Entry 2OOY (X-ray diffraction, 2.88 A resolution); this record covers chains C and D of the 6 polymer chains in the assembly.

== Chain C ==
Protein: SNF1-like protein kinase ssp2
Organism: Schizosaccharomyces pombe
Notes: EC 2.7.11.1; fragment: C-terminal domain: Residues 440-576
UniProt: O74536 (SNF1_SCHPO); residue numbers follow UniProt; this construct covers 440-576
Chain sequence (137 residues; numbered 440 to 576; the number before each row is that of its first residue):
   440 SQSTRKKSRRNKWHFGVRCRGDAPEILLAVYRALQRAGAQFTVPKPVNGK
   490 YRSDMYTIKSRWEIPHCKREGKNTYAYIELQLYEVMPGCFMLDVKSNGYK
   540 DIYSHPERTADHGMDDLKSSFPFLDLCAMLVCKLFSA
Not modelled in the structure: 440-449, 543-553, 576
Swiss-Prot annotation at these positions:
  - modified residue: Ser442 (Phosphoserine)

== Chain D ==
Protein: SPCC1919.03c protein
Organism: Schizosaccharomyces pombe
Notes: fragment: C-terminal domain: Residues 203-298
UniProt: P78789 (P78789_SCHPO); residues 203-298 here = UniProt positions 203-298
Chain sequence (97 residues; row label = number of the first residue in the row):
   202 MSESEQYSTEIPAFLTSNTLQELKLPKPPSLPPHLEKCILNSNTAYKEDQ
   252 SVLPNPNHVLLNHLAAANTQLGVLALSATTRYHRKYVTTAMFKNFDV
Not modelled in the structure: 202-206, 298
Construct notes: cloning artifact (202)
Swiss-Prot annotation at these positions:
  - binding site (ADP): Asp250 to Ser252
Residues lining bound ligands: citrate anion (FLC): Glu249, Asp250, Gln251

== How chain C and chain D interact ==
Residue-residue contacts (95):
  Asn450(C) - Asn269(D)
  Lys451(C) - Ala268(D)
  Lys451(C) - Asn269(D)
  Trp452(C) - Cys239(D)
  Trp452(C) - Leu241(D)
  Trp452(C) - Asn242(D)  hydrogen bond (backbone-side chain)
  Trp452(C) - Ala266(D)
  Trp452(C) - Ala267(D)
  Trp452(C) - Ala268(D)  hydrophobic
  Trp452(C) - Ala276(D)
  Trp452(C) - Leu277(D)
  Trp452(C) - Ser278(D)
  Trp452(C) - Ala291(D)  hydrophobic
  His453(C) - Cys239(D)
  His453(C) - Ala266(D)
  His453(C) - Ala267(D)  hydrogen bond (backbone-backbone)
  Phe454(C) - Leu236(D)  hydrophobic
  Phe454(C) - Glu237(D)
  Phe454(C) - Lys238(D)
  Phe454(C) - Cys239(D)  hydrophobic
  Phe454(C) - Leu261(D)  hydrophobic
  Phe454(C) - Leu265(D)
  Phe454(C) - Ala266(D)  hydrophobic
  Gly455(C) - Leu265(D)  hydrogen bond (backbone-backbone)
  Gly455(C) - Ala266(D)
  Gly455(C) - Ala267(D)
  Ala462(C) - Pro229(D)
  Glu464(C) - Gln222(D)
  Leu467(C) - Ile212(D)  hydrophobic
  Leu467(C) - Leu216(D)
  Leu467(C) - Thr217(D)
  Tyr470(C) - Leu216(D)  hydrophobic
  Gln479(C) - Tyr208(D)
  Gln479(C) - Ser209(D)
  Gln479(C) - Thr210(D)
  Phe480(C) - Tyr208(D)
  Phe480(C) - Ser209(D)  hydrogen bond (backbone-backbone)
  Phe480(C) - Thr210(D)
  Phe480(C) - Glu211(D)
  Thr481(C) - Gln207(D)
  Val482(C) - Ser209(D)
  Val482(C) - Glu211(D)
  Val482(C) - Pro213(D)  hydrophobic
  Pro483(C) - Pro213(D)
  Pro483(C) - Phe215(D)  hydrophobic
  Tyr490(C) - Phe215(D)
  Tyr490(C) - Pro227(D)
  Arg491(C) - Pro227(D)
  Ser492(C) - Pro227(D)
  Ser492(C) - Lys228(D)
  Met494(C) - Lys225(D)
  Met494(C) - Pro227(D)
  Tyr495(C) - Pro227(D)  hydrogen bond (side chain-backbone)
  Tyr495(C) - Lys228(D)
  Tyr495(C) - Pro229(D)
  Lys498(C) - Tyr208(D)
  Ser499(C) - Tyr208(D)
  Arg500(C) - Tyr208(D)
  Tyr516(C) - Tyr208(D)
  Gln520(C) - Pro230(D)
  Leu521(C) - Pro229(D)
  Leu521(C) - Pro230(D)
  Tyr522(C) - Pro230(D)
  Tyr522(C) - Ser231(D)
  Tyr522(C) - Leu232(D)
  Tyr522(C) - Pro233(D)
  Glu523(C) - Pro230(D)  hydrogen bond (backbone-backbone)
  Glu523(C) - Ser231(D)
  Glu523(C) - Leu232(D)  hydrogen bond (backbone-backbone)
  Val524(C) - Leu232(D)  hydrophobic
  Phe529(C) - Pro229(D)  hydrophobic
  Met530(C) - Leu232(D)  hydrophobic
  Asp532(C) - His264(D)  salt bridge
  Val533(C) - His264(D)
  Val533(C) - Leu265(D)  hydrogen bond (backbone-backbone)
  Lys534(C) - Asn263(D)
  Lys534(C) - His264(D)
  Ser535(C) - Asn263(D)  hydrogen bond (backbone-backbone)
  Lys557(C) - Asn263(D)
  Lys557(C) - Thr281(D)  hydrogen bond (backbone-side chain)
  Ser559(C) - Thr290(D)  hydrogen bond
  Phe560(C) - Thr290(D)
  Phe560(C) - Met292(D)  hydrophobic
  Phe562(C) - Asn263(D)
  Leu563(C) - Leu265(D)  hydrophobic
  Leu563(C) - Leu277(D)  hydrophobic
  Leu563(C) - Ser278(D)
  Cys566(C) - Leu265(D)  hydrophobic
  Ala567(C) - Leu275(D)
  Ala567(C) - Leu277(D)  hydrophobic
  Ala567(C) - Lys294(D)
  Val570(C) - Leu275(D)  hydrophobic
  Cys571(C) - Leu275(D)  hydrophobic
  Cys571(C) - Phe296(D)  hydrogen bond (side chain-backbone)
  Cys571(C) - Asp297(D)
Other interface residues (no listed pair), chain C (52 interface residues in all): Asp461, Pro463, Leu466, Arg471, Gln474, Leu556, Ser558, Phe574
Other interface residues (no listed pair), chain D (50 interface residues in all): Leu221, Leu226, Gln271, Ala279, Arg282, Tyr283

== Overview ==
52 residues of chain C face 50 of chain D across their interface; the contacts include 12 hydrogen bonds and 1
salt bridge. Polar contacts include Asp532(C)-His264(D), Trp452(C)-Asn242(D) and Tyr495(C)-Pro227(D). Bound to
chain D: citrate anion. UniProt lists 3 ADP-binding residues on chain D.
Chain C is SNF1-like protein kinase ssp2 and chain D is SPCC1919.03c protein, both from Schizosaccharomyces
pombe; the structure, Crystal structure of the adenylate sensor from AMP-activated protein kinase complexed
with ATP, was determined by X-ray diffraction together with 2OOX from the same study.
